Entry 8DZ4 (electron microscopy, 3.20 A resolution); this record covers chains I and C of the 23 polymer chains in the assembly.

# Chain I
Protein: Circumsporozoite protein
From: Plasmodium falciparum
Amino-acid sequence (278 residues; row label = number of the first residue in the row; numbers below 1 keep their minus sign (Tyr-76 is residue -76)):
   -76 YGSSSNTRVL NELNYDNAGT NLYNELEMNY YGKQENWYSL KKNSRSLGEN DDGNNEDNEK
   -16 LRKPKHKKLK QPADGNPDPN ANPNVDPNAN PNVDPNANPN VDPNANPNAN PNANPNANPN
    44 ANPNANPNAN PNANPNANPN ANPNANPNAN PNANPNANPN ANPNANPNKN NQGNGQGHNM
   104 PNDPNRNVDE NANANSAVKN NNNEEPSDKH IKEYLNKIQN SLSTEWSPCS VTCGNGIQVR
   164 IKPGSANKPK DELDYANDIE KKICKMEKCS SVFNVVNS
Unresolved in the structure: -76 to 0, 89-201

# Chain C
Protein: 356 Fab heavy chain
From: Homo sapiens
Notes: antibody fragment or engineered binder
Amino-acid sequence (228 residues; numbered 1 to 217 plus 11 insertion-coded residues; the number before each row is that of its first residue; a row labelled like 82A-82C holds insertion residues (82A, then the next letters in order)):
     1 QVQLVESGGG VVQPGRSLRL SCAASGFTFR NFGMHWVRQT PGKGLEWVAV IW
   52A H
    53 DGSNKFYADS VEGRFTISRD NSKNMIYLQM
82A-82C NSL
    83 RVEDTAIYYC ARDSLFYD
100A-100G HDNSGYY
   101 GYWGQGTLVT VSSASTKGPS VFPLAPSSKS TSGGTAALGC LVKDYFPEPV TVSWNSGALT
   161 SGVHTFPAVL QSSGLYSLSS VVTVPSSSLG TQTYICNVNH KPSNTKVDKK VEPKSCD
Unresolved in the structure: 114-217
Disulfides: Cys22-Cys92

# Chain I / chain C interface
Contacting residue pairs (22):
  Val8(I) with Phe58(C), hydrophobic
  Pro10(I) with Trp52(C); Phe58(C), hydrophobic
  Ala12(I) with Trp52(C)
  Asn13(I) with Trp52(C); Tyr99(C), hydrogen bond; Ser100D(C), hydrogen bond
  Pro14(I) with Trp52(C), hydrophobic; His52A(C), hydrogen bond (backbone-side chain); Asp95(C); Ser100D(C)
  Asn15(I) with Asn31(C); Phe32(C); Gly33(C), hydrogen bond (side chain-backbone); His52A(C); Tyr99(C)
  Val16(I) with Arg30(C); Asn31(C), hydrogen bond (backbone-backbone); His52A(C); Tyr99(C)
  Asp17(I) with Tyr99(C), hydrogen bond
  Pro18(I) with Tyr99(C)
Interface residues without a listed pair, chain I (11 interface residues in all): Asp9, Asn11
Interface residues without a listed pair, chain C (16 interface residues in all): Ile51, Asn56, Ser96, Phe98, Asp100, His100A

# Summary
Chain I and chain C form an interface of 11 and 16 residues respectively; the contacts include 6 hydrogen
bonds. Among the polar pairs are Asn13(I)-Tyr99(C), Asn13(I)-Ser100D(C) and Pro14(I)-His52A(C).
Chain I is Circumsporozoite protein (Plasmodium falciparum) and chain C is 356 Fab heavy chain (Homo sapiens);
the structure, Cryo-EM structure of 356 Fab in complex with recombinant shortened Plasmodium falciparum
circumsporozoite protein (rsCSP), was determined by electron microscopy, deposited together with 8DYW, 8DYX,
8DYY and 8EKF.
